6P60 - chains A and E of the 3 polymer chains in the assembly; structure by X-ray diffraction, 2.50 A resolution.

# Chain A
Molecule: Antibody A12V163-a.02 heavy chain
Notes: antibody fragment or engineered binder
Amino-acid sequence (225 residues; row label = number of the first residue in the row):
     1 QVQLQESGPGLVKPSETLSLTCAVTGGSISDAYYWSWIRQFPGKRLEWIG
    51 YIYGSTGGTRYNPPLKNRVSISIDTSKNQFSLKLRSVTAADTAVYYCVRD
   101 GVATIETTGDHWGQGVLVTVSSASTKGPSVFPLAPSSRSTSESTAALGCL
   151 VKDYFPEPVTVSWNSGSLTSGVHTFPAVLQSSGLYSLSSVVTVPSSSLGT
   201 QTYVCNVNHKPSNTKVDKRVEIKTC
Disordered / not traced: 1, 223-225
Disulfide bonds: Cys22-Cys97, Cys149-Cys205

# Chain E
Molecule: HIV fusion peptide residue 512-519
Amino-acid sequence (8 residues; row label = number of the first residue in the row):
   512 AVGIGAVF

# Chain A / chain E interface
Residue-residue contacts (14):
  Tyr34(A) - Gly516(E)
  Tyr34(A) - Ala517(E)
  Ser36(A) - Ile515(E)
  Ile38(A) - Ile515(E)  hydrophobic
  Trp48(A) - Ile515(E)
  Tyr51(A) - Ile515(E)  hydrophobic
  Tyr51(A) - Gly516(E)  hydrogen bond (side chain-backbone)
  Asp100(A) - Val513(E)
  Asp100(A) - Ile515(E)
  Gly101(A) - Val513(E)  hydrogen bond (backbone-backbone)
  Val102(A) - Val513(E)
  Gly109(A) - Val513(E)
  Asp110(A) - Val513(E)
  Asp110(A) - Gly514(E)
Other interface residues (no listed pair), chain A (12 interface residues in all): Ala103, Thr107
Other interface residues (no listed pair), chain E (6 interface residues in all): Val518

# Summary
12 residues of chain A and 6 residues of chain E are in contact, with 2 hydrogen bonds. Among the polar pairs
are Tyr51(A)-Gly516(E) and Gly101(A)-Val513(E).
Chain A is Antibody A12V163-a.02 heavy chain and chain E is HIV fusion peptide residue 512-519; the structure,
Vaccine-elicited NHP FP-targeting neutralizing antibody A12V163-a.02 in complex with HIV fusion peptide
(residue 512-519), was determined by X-ray diffraction.
